4OZJ - chain A; structure by X-ray diffraction, 1.45 A resolution.

Chain A:
Molecule: Nitrogen regulatory protein P-II
Organism: Haloferax mediterranei
UniProt: B8ZYW1 (B8ZYW1_HALMT); residues 1-123 here = UniProt positions 1-123
Amino-acid sequence (143 residues; row label = number of the first residue in the row; numbers below 1 keep their minus sign (Met-19 is residue -19)):
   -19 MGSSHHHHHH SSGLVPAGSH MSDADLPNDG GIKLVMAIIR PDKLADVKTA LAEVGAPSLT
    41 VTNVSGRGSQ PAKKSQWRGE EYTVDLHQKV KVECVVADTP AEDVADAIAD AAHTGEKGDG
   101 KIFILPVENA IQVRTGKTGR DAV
Disordered / not traced: -19 to 5, 50-63
Sequence notes: expression tag (-19 to 0)
UniProt features mapped onto this chain:
  - binding site (ATP): Ser38 to Thr40, Ser49, Val75, Gly98 to Lys101, Arg114
  - binding site (ADP): Ser49, Gly98 to Lys101
  - binding site (AMP): Gly98 to Lys101
  - modified residue: Tyr62 (O-UMP-tyrosine)
Small-molecule neighbours: ADP (adenosine-5'-diphosphate): Ile18, Ser38, Leu39, Thr40, Ser45, Gly46, Arg47, Gly48, Ser49, Lys69, Glu73, Cys74, Val75, Lys97, Gly98, Asp99, Gly100, Lys101, Phe103, Val123
What the authors report for this chain:
  - binding site for ADP: Ser49, Gly100, Lys101, Arg114
  - contacts within the chain: Asp78-Arg120 (salt bridge), Arg120-Asp121 (salt bridge)
  - specificity-determining residues: Ser38 (proposed by the authors, not directly observed)

Summary:
Bound to chain A: ADP. From UniProt: 10 ATP-binding residues, 5 ADP-binding residues and 4 AMP-binding
residues. From the paper: a binding site for ADP at Ser49, Gly100 and Lys101 among others; the specificity
determinant Ser38.
Chain A is Nitrogen regulatory protein P-II (Haloferax mediterranei); the structure, GlnK2 from Haloferax
mediterranei complexed with ADP, was determined by X-ray diffraction, deposited together with 4OZL and 4OZN.
